2E9O - chain A; structure by X-ray diffraction, 2.10 A resolution.

# Chain A
Protein: Serine/threonine-protein kinase Chk1
From: Homo sapiens
Notes: EC 2.7.11.1
UniProtKB: O14757 (CHK1_HUMAN); residue numbers follow UniProt; this construct covers 2-270
Amino-acid sequence (269 residues; numbered 2 to 270; the number before each row is that of its first residue):
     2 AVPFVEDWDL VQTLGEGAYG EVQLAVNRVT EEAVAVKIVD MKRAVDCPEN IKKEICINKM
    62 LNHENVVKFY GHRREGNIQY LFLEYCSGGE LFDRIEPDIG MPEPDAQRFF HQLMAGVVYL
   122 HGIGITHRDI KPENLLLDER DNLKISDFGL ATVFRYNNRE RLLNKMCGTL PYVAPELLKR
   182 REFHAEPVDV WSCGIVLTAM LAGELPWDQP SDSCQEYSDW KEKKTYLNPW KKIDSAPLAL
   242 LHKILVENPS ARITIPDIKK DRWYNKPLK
Swiss-Prot annotation at these positions:
  - active site: Asp130 (Proton acceptor)
  - binding site (ATP): Leu15 to Val23, Lys38
  - cross-link: Lys132 (Glycyl lysine isopeptide (Lys-Gly) (interchain with G-Cter in ubiquitin))
  - mutagenesis: Lys38 (K38R: Abolishes kinase activity), Asp130 (D130A: Abolishes kinase activity), Lys132 (K132R: Strong reduction of chromatin-associated CHK1 ubiquitination)
Small-molecule neighbours: A58 (4-(6-{[(4-methylcyclohexyl)amino]methyl}-1,4-dihydroindeno[1,2-c]pyrazol-3-yl)benzoic acid): Gln13, Thr14, Leu15, Val23, Ala36, Lys38, Glu55, Val68, Leu84, Glu85, Tyr86, Cys87, Gly90, Leu137, Ser147, Asp148

# In short
Chain A binds compound A58. Curated annotation (UniProt) lists active-site residue Asp130, 10 ATP-binding
residues and 3 mutagenesis sites.
Chain A is Serine/threonine-protein kinase Chk1 (Homo sapiens); the structure, Structure of h-CHK1 complexed
with AA582939, was determined by X-ray diffraction together with 2E9N from the same study.
